7JZV - chains N and X of the 12 polymer chains in the assembly; structure by electron microscopy, 3.90 A resolution.

# Chain N
Molecule: Histone H2A type 2-A
Organism: Homo sapiens
Reference sequence: Q6FI13 (H2A2A_HUMAN); residues 1-129 here correspond to UniProt positions 2-130 (UniProt number = residue number + 1)
Chain sequence (133 residues; each row starts with the number of its first residue; numbers below 1 keep their minus sign (Gly-3 is residue -3)):
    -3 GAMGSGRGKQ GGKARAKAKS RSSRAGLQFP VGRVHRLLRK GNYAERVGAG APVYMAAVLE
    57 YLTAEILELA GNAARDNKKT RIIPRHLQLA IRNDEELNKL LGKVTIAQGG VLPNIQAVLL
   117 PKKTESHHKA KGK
Disordered / not traced: -3 to 14, 119-129
Differences from the reference sequence: expression tag (-3 to 0)

# Chain X
Molecule: Widom 601 153-bp
Organism: synthetic construct
Sequence (153 nucleotides; numbered -6 to 146; the number before each row is that of its first residue; numbers below 1 keep their minus sign (DA-6 is residue -6)):
    -6 ATCACAGGAT GTATATATCT GACACGTGCC TGGAGACTAG GGAGTAATCC CCTTGGCGGT
    54 TAAAACGCGG GGGACAGCGC GTACGTGCGT TTAAGCGGTG CTAGAGCTGT CTACGACCAA
   114 TTGAGCGGCC TCGGCACCGG GATTCTCCAG GAT
Disordered / not traced: -6 to 0, 140-146

# Interface between chain N and chain X
Pairs across the interface - 12 pairs, chain N then chain X:
  Lys15(N) - DA27(X)  phosphate contact
  Lys15(N) - DG28(X)  phosphate contact
  Ser16(N) - DA27(X)  phosphate contact
  Arg17(N) - DA27(X)  hydrogen bond to the phosphate
  Arg20(N) - DG28(X)  salt bridge to the phosphate
  Gly28(N) - DG26(X)  phosphate contact
  Gly28(N) - DA27(X)  phosphate contact
  Arg29(N) - DG26(X)  phosphate contact
  Arg32(N) - DG25(X)  phosphate contact
  Arg32(N) - DG26(X)  salt bridge to the phosphate
  Arg42(N) - DG35(X)  sugar contact
  Arg77(N) - DC16(X)  sugar contact
Other interface residues (no listed pair), chain N (10 interface residues in all): Ser18
Other interface residues (no listed pair), chain X (7 interface residues in all): DG33

# In short
10 residues of chain N and 7 residues of chain X are in contact, with 1 hydrogen bond and 2 salt bridges.
Polar contacts include Arg17(N)-DA27(X), Arg20(N)-DG28(X) and Arg32(N)-DG26(X).
Here chain N is Histone H2A type 2-A (Homo sapiens) and chain X is Widom 601 153-bp (synthetic construct).
Entry 7JZV (Cryo-EM structure of the BRCA1-UbcH5c/BARD1 E3-E2 module bound to a nucleosome) was determined by
electron microscopy.
